Entry 7T4E (electron microscopy, 2.87 A resolution); this record covers chains D and E of the 8 polymer chains in the assembly.

[Chain D (and E)]
Name: Epx1
From: Enterococcus faecalis
Notes: chain E of this document is another copy of the same molecule, construct and numbering; everything in this record applies to it too
Sequence (330 residues; numbered 24 to 353; the number before each row is that of its first residue):
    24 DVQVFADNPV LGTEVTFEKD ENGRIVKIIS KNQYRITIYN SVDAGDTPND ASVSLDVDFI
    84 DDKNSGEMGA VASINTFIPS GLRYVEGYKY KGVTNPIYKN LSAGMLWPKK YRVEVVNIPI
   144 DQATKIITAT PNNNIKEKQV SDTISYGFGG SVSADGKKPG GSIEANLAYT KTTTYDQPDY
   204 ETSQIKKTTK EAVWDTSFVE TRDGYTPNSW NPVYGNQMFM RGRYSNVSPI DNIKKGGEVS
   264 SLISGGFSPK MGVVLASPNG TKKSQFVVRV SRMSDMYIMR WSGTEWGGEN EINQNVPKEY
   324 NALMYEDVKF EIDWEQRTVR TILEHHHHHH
Unresolved in the structure: 24-29, 176-184, 346-353

[How chain D and chain E interact]
Pairs across the interface (130):
  Pro32(D) with Tyr57(E)
  Val33(D) with Tyr57(E)
  Leu34(D) with Asn55(E), hydrogen bond (backbone-side chain); Tyr57(E), hydrogen bond (backbone-side chain)
  Gly35(D) with Ser53(E); Lys54(E)
  Thr36(D) with Ile51(E); Ile52(E); Ser53(E), hydrogen bond (backbone-backbone)
  Glu37(D) with Lys50(E), salt bridge; Ile51(E); Ile52(E)
  Val38(D) with Lys50(E); Ile51(E), hydrogen bond (backbone-backbone)
  Thr39(D) with Val49(E); Lys50(E)
  Phe40(D) with Ile48(E); Val49(E); Ile51(E), hydrophobic
  Lys42(D) with Ile48(E)
  Arg58(D) with Ile61(E); Asn63(E)
  Asn87(D) with Thr60(E); Ile61(E), hydrogen bond (side chain-backbone); Tyr62(E); Asn63(E), hydrogen bond (backbone-backbone)
  Ser88(D) with Asn63(E), hydrogen bond (side chain-backbone)
  Gly89(D) with Asn63(E); Arg343(E)
  Glu90(D) with Ser64(E), hydrogen bond; Val65(E), hydrogen bond (side chain-backbone); Arg343(E), salt bridge
  Lys148(D) with Asp66(E); Ala67(E)
  Ile149(D) with Ala67(E)
  Ile150(D) with Val65(E), hydrophobic; Asp66(E); Ala67(E), hydrophobic; Ser77(E), hydrogen bond (backbone-side chain)
  Thr151(D) with Asn98(E)
  Asn155(D) with Ser271(E), hydrogen bond
  Asn156(D) with Phe100(E); Ser264(E); Gly268(E); Gly269(E), hydrogen bond (side chain-backbone)
  Asn157(D) with Lys273(E)
  Ile158(D) with Pro201(E), hydrophobic; Asp202(E); Tyr203(E); Leu265(E), hydrophobic; Phe270(E), hydrophobic
  Lys159(D) with Pro201(E); Asp202(E), salt bridge; Arg225(E); Val262(E), hydrogen bond (side chain-backbone); Ser263(E); Ser264(E), hydrogen bond
  Glu160(D) with Gln200(E); Pro201(E)
  Lys161(D) with Tyr198(E); Asp199(E); Gln200(E), hydrogen bond (backbone-backbone); Glu223(E), salt bridge; Thr224(E), hydrogen bond (side chain-backbone); Arg225(E), hydrogen bond (side chain-backbone); Gly227(E)
  Gln162(D) with Thr197(E); Tyr198(E); Asp199(E)
  Val163(D) with Thr196(E); Thr197(E); Tyr198(E), hydrogen bond (backbone-backbone); Gln200(E)
  Ser164(D) with Thr196(E); Thr197(E)
  Asp165(D) with Lys194(E); Thr195(E); Thr196(E), hydrogen bond (backbone-backbone); Tyr198(E), hydrogen bond
  Thr166(D) with Lys194(E); Thr195(E)
  Ile167(D) with Tyr192(E); Thr193(E); Lys194(E), hydrogen bond (backbone-backbone)
  Ser168(D) with Tyr192(E); Thr193(E)
  Tyr169(D) with Ala191(E); Tyr192(E), hydrogen bond (backbone-backbone)
  Gly170(D) with Leu190(E)
  Phe171(D) with Ala188(E); Asn189(E); Leu190(E), hydrogen bond (backbone-backbone)
  Gly172(D) with Glu187(E); Ala188(E); Asn189(E)
  Gly173(D) with Glu187(E), hydrogen bond (backbone-side chain); Ala188(E), hydrogen bond (backbone-backbone)
  Ser174(D) with Ile186(E); Glu187(E), hydrogen bond (backbone-side chain)
  Val175(D) with Ser185(E); Ile186(E)
  Thr196(D) with Arg225(E)
  Tyr198(D) with Arg225(E)
  Asp199(D) with Arg225(E), hydrogen bond (backbone-side chain)
  Gln200(D) with Arg225(E)
  Glu204(D) with Gly260(E); Ser264(E)
  Ser206(D) with Ser267(E)
  Gln207(D) with Phe100(E); Gly268(E); Gly269(E)
  Ile208(D) with Phe100(E); Ser267(E); Gly268(E)
  Lys209(D) with Asp73(E), salt bridge; Phe100(E)
  Lys210(D) with Ser75(E); Ser77(E); Phe100(E)
  Thr211(D) with Asp69(E); Asp73(E); Ser75(E)
  Thr212(D) with Ala67(E); Gly68(E); Asp69(E), hydrogen bond
  Val222(D) with Gly260(E)
  Thr229(D) with Glu261(E)
  Asn231(D) with Arg244(E), hydrogen bond; Glu261(E)
  Ala279(D) with Val65(E), hydrophobic
Other interface residues (no listed pair), chain D (59 interface residues in all): Asp85, Lys194, Lys213
Other interface residues (no listed pair), chain E (63 interface residues in all): Thr219, Asp226

[Overview]
59 residues of chain D and 63 residues of chain E are in contact; the contacts include 29 hydrogen bonds and 5
salt bridges. Polar pairs include Glu37(D)-Lys50(E), Glu90(D)-Arg343(E) and Lys159(D)-Asp202(E).
Chain D and chain E are both Epx1 (Enterococcus faecalis); the structure, Prepore structure of pore-forming
toxin Epx1, was determined by electron microscopy, deposited together with 7T4D.
